Entry 3T1D (X-ray diffraction, 2.30 A resolution); this record covers chain A.

[Chain A]
Molecule: Neutrophil gelatinase-associated lipocalin
From: Homo sapiens
Reference sequence: P80188 (NGAL_HUMAN); residues -19 to 178 here correspond to UniProt positions 1-198 (UniProt number = residue number + 20)
Chain sequence (198 residues; each row starts with the number of its first residue; numbers below 1 keep their minus sign (Met-19 is residue -19)):
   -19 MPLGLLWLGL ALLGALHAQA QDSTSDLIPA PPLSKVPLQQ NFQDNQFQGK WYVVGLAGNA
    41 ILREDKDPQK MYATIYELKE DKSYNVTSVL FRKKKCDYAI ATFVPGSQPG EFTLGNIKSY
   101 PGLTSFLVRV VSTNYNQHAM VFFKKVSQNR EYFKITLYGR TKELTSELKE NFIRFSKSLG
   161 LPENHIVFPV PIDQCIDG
Unresolved in the structure: -19 to 2, 178
Disulfides: Cys76-Cys175
Sequence notes: engineered mutation Ala79 (Trp99 in P80188), Ala81 (Arg101 in P80188), Phe106 (Tyr126 in P80188)
Residues lining bound ligands: TD1 (O-[(2S)-2-amino-3-hydroxypropanoyl]-N-(2,3-dihydroxybenzoyl)-L-serine): Ala40, Ile41, Phe106, Phe123, Lys124, Lys125, Tyr132, Phe133, Lys134
Swiss-Prot annotation at these positions:
  - binding site (a carboxymycobactin): Tyr52 to Thr54, Lys125, Lys134, Tyr138
  - binding site (enterobactin): Lys134
  - modified residue: Gln1 (Pyrrolidone carboxylic acid)
  - glycosylation: Asn65 (N-linked (GlcNAc...) asparagine)
Reported in the primary citation:
  - binding site for 2,3,-dihydroxybenzoylserine: Lys125, Lys134
  - mutagenesis - K125A (15 +/- 3 nM): decreased binding to Fe-ENT
  - mutagenesis - W79A/R81A (175-fold): decreased binding to Fe-ENT (citing earlier work)

[Overview]
Ligands of chain A: compound TD1. From UniProt: 6 carboxymycobactin-binding residues and enterobactin-binding
residue Lys134. The paper reports a binding site for 2,3,-dihydroxybenzoylserine at Lys125 and Lys134; K125A
and W79A/R81A reduce binding to Fe-ENT.
Chain A is Neutrophil gelatinase-associated lipocalin (Homo sapiens); the structure, The mutant structure of
human Siderocalin W79A, R81A, Y106F bound to Enterobactin, was determined by X-ray diffraction, deposited
together with 6O5D.
